Entry 1G65 (X-ray diffraction, 2.25 A resolution); this record covers chains N and 1 of the 30 polymer chains in the assembly.

Chain N:
Protein: Proteasome component PRE3
From: Saccharomyces cerevisiae
Notes: EC 3.4.25.1
UniProt: P38624 (PSB6_YEAST); the construct lacks a stretch of the UniProt sequence and is renumbered around it, so the offset changes along the chain: 1-70 = UniProt 20-89; 72-92 = UniProt 90-110; 94-105 = UniProt 111-122; 106-181 = UniProt 125-200; 1 more segments
Sequence (196 residues; numbered 1 to 187 plus 12 insertion-coded residues; 3 numbers in that range are skipped by the numbering (no residue carries them; nothing is unmodelled there); the number before each row is that of its first residue; a row labelled like 105A-105B holds insertion residues (105A, then the next letters in order)):
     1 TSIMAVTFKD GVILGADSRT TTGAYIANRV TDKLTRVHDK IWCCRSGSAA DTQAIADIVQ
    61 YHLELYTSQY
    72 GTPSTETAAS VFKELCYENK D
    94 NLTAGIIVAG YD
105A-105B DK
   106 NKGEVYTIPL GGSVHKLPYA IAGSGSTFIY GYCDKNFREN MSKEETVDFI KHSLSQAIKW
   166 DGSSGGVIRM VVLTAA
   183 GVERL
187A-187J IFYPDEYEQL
Metal / ion sites: Mg2+: Ile163, Asp166, Ser169
UniProt features mapped onto this chain:
  - active site: Thr1 (Nucleophile)

Chain 1:
Protein: Proteasome component PRE4
From: Saccharomyces cerevisiae
Notes: EC 3.4.25.1
UniProt: P30657 (PSB4_YEAST); the construct lacks a stretch of the UniProt sequence and is renumbered around it, so the offset changes along the chain: -8 to -1 = UniProt 34-41; 1-70 = UniProt 42-111; 73-92 = UniProt 119-138; 93-105 = UniProt 141-153; 3 more segments
Sequence (233 residues; numbered -8 to 211 plus 17 insertion-coded residues; 4 numbers in that range are skipped by the numbering (no residue carries them; nothing is unmodelled there); the number before each row is that of its first residue; a row labelled like 70A-70C holds insertion residues (70A, then the next letters in order); numbers below 1 keep their minus sign (Thr-8 is residue -8)):
    -8 TQQPIVTG
     1 TSVISMKYDN GVIIAADNLG SYGSLLRFNG VERLIPVGDN TVVGISGDIS DMQHIERLLK
    61 DLVTENAYDN
70A-70C PLA
    71 DA
72A-72B EE
    73 ALEPSYIFEY LATVMYQRRS
92A-92B KM
    93 NPLWNAIIVA GVQ
105A-105B SN
   106 GDQFLRYVNL LGVTYSSPTL ATGFGAHMAN PLLRKV
141A-141G VDRESDI
   144 PKTTVQVAEE AIVNAMRVLY YRDARSSRNF SLAIIDKN
  181A T
   183 GLTFKKNLQV ENMKWDFAKD IKGYGTQKI

Interface between chain N and chain 1:
Residue-residue contacts - 61 pairs, chain N then chain 1:
  Ala24(N) with Phe129(1); Arg165(1); Asp166(1); Ala167(1), hydrogen bond (backbone-backbone)
  Tyr25(N) with Phe129(1); Arg165(1)
  Ile26(N) with Tyr164(1); Arg165(1), hydrogen bond (backbone-backbone); Asp166(1); Ala167(1)
  Ala27(N) with Arg165(1), hydrogen bond (backbone-side chain)
  Asn28(N) with Arg165(1)
  Arg29(N) with Tyr164(1); Arg165(1); Lys196(1), hydrogen bond (side chain-backbone); Trp197(1); Phe199(1)
  Val30(N) with Phe199(1), hydrophobic; Ala200(1), hydrophobic; Ile203(1), hydrophobic
  Asp32(N) with Ile203(1); Lys204(1); Gly205(1), hydrogen bond (side chain-backbone)
  Leu34(N) with Gln209(1)
  Thr35(N) with Tyr206(1); Gln209(1)
  Arg36(N) with Gln209(1), hydrogen bond (backbone-side chain)
  Trp42(N) with Ile211(1)
  Arg45(N) with Tyr206(1)
  Gln53(N) with Tyr206(1)
  Ala56(N) with Tyr206(1)
  Asp57(N) with Tyr206(1), hydrogen bond
  Phe133(N) with Leu25(1), hydrophobic
  Lys164(N) with Leu26(1)
  Trp165(N) with Ser24(1); Leu25(1); Leu26(1), hydrogen bond (backbone-backbone); Arg27(1); Asn29(1)
  Asp166(N) with Ser24(1); Leu26(1)
  Gly167(N) with Ser24(1), hydrogen bond (backbone-backbone); Leu26(1); Ala167(1)
  Gly171(N) with Trp197(1)
  Val172(N) with Trp197(1), hydrophobic
  Arg174(N) with Ala200(1), hydrogen bond (side chain-backbone); Ile203(1)
  Arg186(N) with Lys204(1); Gln209(1); Ile211(1), hydrogen bond (side chain-backbone)
  Ile187A(N) with Ala200(1), hydrophobic; Lys201(1)
  Tyr187C(N) with Trp197(1); Asp198(1), hydrogen bond (side chain-backbone); Lys201(1)
  Pro187D(N) with Trp197(1)
  Asp187E(N) with Arg171(1), salt bridge; Met195(1)
  Glu187H(N) with Tyr163(1), hydrogen bond; Arg171(1), salt bridge
Interface residues without a listed pair, chain N (35 interface residues in all): Arg19, Thr21, Gly23, Ile163, Ser168
Interface residues without a listed pair, chain 1 (28 interface residues in all): Met133, Arg168, Glu193

In short:
35 residues of chain N face 28 of chain 1 across their interface, with 13 hydrogen bonds and 2 salt bridges.
Polar contacts include Asp187E(N)-Arg171(1), Glu187H(N)-Arg171(1) and Ala27(N)-Arg165(1). UniProt lists
active-site residue Thr1(N) on chain N.
Chain N is Proteasome component PRE3 and chain 1 is Proteasome component PRE4, both from Saccharomyces
cerevisiae; the structure, Crystal structure of epoxomicin:20s proteasome reveals a molecular basis for
selectivity of alpha,beta-epoxyketone proteasome inhibitors, was determined by X-ray diffraction.
